PDB entry 7AF3 | electron microscopy, 2.82 A resolution | chains 1 and B of the 9 polymer chains in the assembly

# Chain 1
Molecule: 16S rRNA (head)
Organism: Escherichia coli
Sequence (1541 nucleotides; each row starts with the number of its first residue):
     1 AAAUUGAAGAGUUUGAUCAUGGCUCAGAUUGAACGCUGGCGGCAGGCCUA
    51 ACACAUGCAAGUCGAACGGUAACAGGAAGAAGCUUGCUUCUUUGCUGACG
   101 AGUGGCGGACGGGUGAGUAAUGUCUGGGAAACUGCCUGAUGGAGGGGGAU
   151 AACUACUGGAAACGGUAGCUAAUACCGCAUAACGUCGCAAGACCAAAGAG
   201 GGGGACCUUCGGGCCUCUUGCCAUCGGAUGUGCCCAGAUGGGAUUAGCUA
   251 GUAGGUGGGGUAACGGCUCACCUAGGCGACGAUCCCUAGCUGGUCUGAGA
   301 GGAUGACCAGCCACACUGGAACUGAGACACGGUCCAGACUCCUACGGGAG
   351 GCAGCAGUGGGGAAUAUUGCACAAUGGGCGCAAGCCUGAUGCAGCCAUGC
   401 CGCGUGUAUGAAGAAGGCCUUCGGGUUGUAAAGUACUUUCAGCGGGGAGG
   451 AAGGGAGUAAAGUUAAUACCUUUGCUCAUUGACGUUACCCGCAGAAGAAG
   501 CACCGGCUAACUCCGUGCCAGCAGCCXCGGUAAUACGGAGGGUGCAAGCG
   551 UUAAUCGGAAUUACUGGGCGUAAAGCGCACGCAGGCGGUUUGUUAAGUCA
   601 GAUGUGAAAUCCCCGGGCUCAACCUGGGAACUGCAUCUGAUACUGGCAAG
   651 CUUGAGUCUCGUAGAGGGGGGUAGAAUUCCAGGUGUAGCGGUGAAAUGCG
   701 UAGAGAUCUGGAGGAAUACCGGUGGCGAAGGCGGCCCCCUGGACGAAGAC
   751 UGACGCUCAGGUGCGAAAGCGUGGGGAGCAAACAGGAUUAGAUACCCUGG
   801 UAGUCCACGCCGUAAACGAUGUCGACUUGGAGGUUGUGCCCUUGAGGCGU
   851 GGCUUCCGGAGCUAACGCGUUAAGUCGACCGCCUGGGGAGUACGGCCGCA
   901 AGGUUAAAACUCAAAUGAAUUGACGGGGGCCCGCACAAGCGGUGGAGCAU
   951 GUGGUUUAAUUCGAUGXAACGCGAAGAACCUUACCUGGUCUUGACAUCCA
  1001 CGGAAGUUUUCAGAGAUGAGAAUGUGCCUUCGGGAACCGUGAGACAGGUG
  1051 CUGCAUGGCUGUCGUCAGCUCGUGUUGUGAAAUGUUGGGUUAAGUCCCGC
  1101 AACGAGCGCAACCCUUAUCCUUUGUUGCCAGCGGUCCGGCCGGGAACUCA
  1151 AAGGAGACUGCCAGUGAUAAACUGGAGGAAGGUGGGGAUGACGUCAAGUC
  1201 AUCAUGGCCCUUACGACCAGGGCUACACACGUGCUACAAUGGCGCAUACA
  1251 AAGAGAAGCGACCUCGCGAGAGCAAGCGGACCUCAUAAAGUGCGUCGUAG
  1301 UCCGGAUUGGAGUCUGCAACUCGACUCCAUGAAGUCGGAAUCGCUAGUAA
  1351 UCGUGGAUCAGAAUGCCACGGUGAAUACGUUCCCGGCCUUGUACACACCG
  1401 CCCGUXACACCAUGGGAGUGGGUUGCAAAAGAAGUAGGUAGCUUAACCUU
  1451 CGGGAGGGCGCUUACCACUUUGUGAUUCAUGACUGGGGUGAAGUCGUAAC
  1501 AAGGUAACCGUAGGGGAACCUGCGGUUGGAUCACCUCCUUA
Not modelled in the structure: 1-930, 1387-1541
Modified positions: PSU (pseudouridine-5'-monophosphate) at position 516, G7M (N7-methyl-guanosine-5'-monophosphate) at position 527, 2MG (2N-methylguanosine-5'-monophosphate) at position 966, 5MC (5-methylcytidine-5'-monophosphate) at position 967, 2MG (2N-methylguanosine-5'-monophosphate) at position 1207, 4OC (4n,o2'-methylcytidine-5'-monophosphate) at position 1401, 5MC (5-methylcytidine-5'-monophosphate) at position 1406, UR3 (3-methyluridine-5'-monophoshate) at position 1497, 2MG (2N-methylguanosine-5'-monophosphate) at position 1515, MA6 (6N-dimethyladenosine-5'-monophoshate) at position 1517, MA6 (6N-dimethyladenosine-5'-monophoshate) at position 1518
Bound ions: Mg2+ site 1 near A937 (its only coordinating residue here); Mg2+ site 2: G944, G945; Mg2+ site 3 near G945 (its only coordinating residue here); Mg2+ site 4: A964, U1199; Mg2+ site 5 near C972 (its only coordinating residue here); Mg2+ site 6: G976, C1359; Mg2+ site 7 near C980 (its only coordinating residue here); Mg2+ site 8: G993, G1041; Mg2+ site 9: C1054, A1197; Mg2+ site 10: C1054, A1197, G1198; Mg2+ site 11 near C1066 (its only coordinating residue here); Mg2+ site 12: G1068, G1094; 15 more Mg2+ sites not listed

# Chain B
Name: 30S ribosomal protein S2
Organism: Escherichia coli
Reference sequence: C3TPN2 (C3TPN2_ECOLX); numbering as in UniProt (aligned over 1-241)
Amino-acid sequence (241 residues; row label = number of the first residue in the row):
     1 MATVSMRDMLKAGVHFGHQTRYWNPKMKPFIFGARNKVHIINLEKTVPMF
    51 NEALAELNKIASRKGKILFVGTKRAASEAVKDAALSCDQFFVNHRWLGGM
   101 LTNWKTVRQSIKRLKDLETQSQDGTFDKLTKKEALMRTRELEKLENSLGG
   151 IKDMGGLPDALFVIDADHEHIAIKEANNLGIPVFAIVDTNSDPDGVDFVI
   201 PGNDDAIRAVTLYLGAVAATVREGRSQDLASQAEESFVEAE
Not modelled in the structure: 1-3, 228-241
Bound ions: Zn2+: His18, Asp204

# Chain 1 / chain B interface
Pairs across the interface (29):
  G1072(1) - Asn103(B)  base contact
  G1072(1) - Thr106(B)  hydrogen bond to the base
  U1073(1) - Asn103(B)  hydrogen bond to the sugar
  U1073(1) - Lys105(B)  sugar contact
  G1074(1) - Thr102(B)  hydrogen bond to the sugar
  G1099(1) - Arg95(B)  salt bridge to the phosphate
  C1100(1) - Arg95(B)  base contact
  A1101(1) - Gly98(B)  base contact
  A1101(1) - Gly99(B)  hydrogen bond to the base
  A1101(1) - Thr102(B)  base contact
  A1102(1) - Gly98(B)  hydrogen bond to the sugar
  C1103(1) - Arg95(B)  salt bridge to the phosphate
  C1103(1) - Leu97(B)  phosphate contact
  C1103(1) - Gly98(B)  sugar contact
  C1103(1) - Asn103(B)  hydrogen bond to the base
  C1103(1) - Thr106(B)  sugar contact
  G1104(1) - Thr106(B)  sugar contact
  G1104(1) - Ser110(B)  phosphate contact
  A1111(1) - Lys132(B)  sugar contact
  A1111(1) - Glu133(B)  hydrogen bond to the sugar
  C1112(1) - Thr130(B)  sugar contact
  C1112(1) - Glu133(B)  sugar contact
  G1156(1) - Lys131(B)  salt bridge to the phosphate
  A1157(1) - Lys131(B)  salt bridge to the phosphate
  C1158(1) - Lys132(B)  salt bridge to the phosphate
  C1158(1) - Leu135(B)  sugar contact
  C1158(1) - Arg139(B)  hydrogen bond to the sugar
  G1160(1) - Arg139(B)  salt bridge to the phosphate
  U1168(1) - Arg74(B)  hydrogen bond to the base
Interface residues without a listed pair, chain 1 (18 interface residues in all): C1097, U1159
Interface residues without a listed pair, chain B (18 interface residues in all): Lys143, Glu175

# Summary
The chain 1/chain B interface involves 18 residues from each chain; the contacts include 9 hydrogen bonds and
6 salt bridges. Polar pairs include G1072(1)-Thr106(B), A1101(1)-Gly99(B) and C1103(1)-Asn103(B). G944(1) and
G945(1) coordinate Mg2+ site 2. The Mg2+ site 4 is built by A964(1) and U1199(1).
Here chain 1 is 16S rRNA (head) and chain B is 30S ribosomal protein S2, both from Escherichia coli. Entry
7AF3 (Bacterial 30S ribosomal subunit assembly complex state M (head domain)) was determined by electron
microscopy together with 7AF5, 7AF8, 7AFA, 7AFD, 7AFH, 7AFI and 17 further entries from the same study.
